Entry 5HB3 (X-ray diffraction, 2.65 A resolution); this record covers chains A and B.

[Chain A]
Name: Nucleoporin NIC96
Organism: Chaetomium thermophilum (strain DSM 1495 / CBS 144.50 / IMI 039719)
UniProt: G0S024 (NIC96_CHATD); residue numbers follow UniProt; this construct covers 391-1112
Amino-acid sequence (723 residues; numbered 390 to 1112; the number before each row is that of its first residue):
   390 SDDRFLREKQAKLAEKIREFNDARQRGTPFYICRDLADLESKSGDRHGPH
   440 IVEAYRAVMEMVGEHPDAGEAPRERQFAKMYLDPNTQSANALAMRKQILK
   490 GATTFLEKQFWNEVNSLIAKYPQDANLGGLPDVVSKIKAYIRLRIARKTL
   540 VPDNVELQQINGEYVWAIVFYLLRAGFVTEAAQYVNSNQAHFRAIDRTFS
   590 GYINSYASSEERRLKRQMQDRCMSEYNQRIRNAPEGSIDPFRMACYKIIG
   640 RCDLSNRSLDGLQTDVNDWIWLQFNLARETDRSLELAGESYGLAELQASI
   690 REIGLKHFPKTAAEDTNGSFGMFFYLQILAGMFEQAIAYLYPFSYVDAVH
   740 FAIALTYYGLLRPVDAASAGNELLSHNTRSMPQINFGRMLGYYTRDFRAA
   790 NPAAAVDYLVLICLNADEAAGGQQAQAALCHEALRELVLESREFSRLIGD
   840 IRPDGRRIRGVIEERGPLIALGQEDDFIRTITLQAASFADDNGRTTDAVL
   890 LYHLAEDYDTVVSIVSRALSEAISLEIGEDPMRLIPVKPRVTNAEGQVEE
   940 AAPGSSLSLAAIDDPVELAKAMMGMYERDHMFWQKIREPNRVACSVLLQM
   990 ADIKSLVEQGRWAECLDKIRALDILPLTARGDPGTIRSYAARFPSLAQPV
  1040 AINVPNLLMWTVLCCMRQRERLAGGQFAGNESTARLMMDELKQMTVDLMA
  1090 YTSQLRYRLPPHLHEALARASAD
Disordered / not traced: 390-391, 861-863, 1061-1074, 1112
Differences from the reference sequence: expression tag (390)

[Chain B]
Name: Nucleoporin NUP53
Organism: Chaetomium thermophilum (strain DSM 1495 / CBS 144.50 / IMI 039719)
UniProt: G0S156 (NUP53_CHATD); numbering as in UniProt (aligned over 31-84)
Amino-acid sequence (55 residues; row label = number of the first residue in the row):
    30 SQQDGSLRSRKANLETGAFGKSTRRTRSKAATPAKREDPTIAAADKIFSN
    80 WLASQ
Disordered / not traced: 30-66
Differences from the reference sequence: expression tag (30)

[Chain A / chain B interface]
Residue-residue contacts - 19 pairs, chain A then chain B:
  Ser-644(A) / Pro-68(B)
  Ser-644(A) / Thr-69(B)  hydrogen bond (backbone-backbone)
  Asn-645(A) / Pro-68(B)
  Asn-645(A) / Thr-69(B)
  Arg-646(A) / Thr-69(B)
  Val-655(A) / Phe-77(B)  hydrophobic
  Val-655(A) / Trp-80(B)
  Trp-658(A) / Ala-73(B)  hydrophobic
  Trp-658(A) / Ile-76(B)
  Trp-658(A) / Phe-77(B)  hydrophobic
  Ile-692(A) / Phe-77(B)  hydrophobic
  Lys-695(A) / Asp-74(B)
  His-696(A) / Asp-74(B)  salt bridge
  His-696(A) / Phe-77(B)
  His-696(A) / Ser-78(B)
  His-696(A) / Leu-81(B)
  Asn-706(A) / Gln-84(B)
  Met-711(A) / Trp-80(B)  hydrophobic
  Leu-715(A) / Phe-77(B)  hydrophobic
Interface residues without a listed pair, chain A (15 interface residues in all): His-439, Ser-647, Phe-697, Ser-708
Interface residues without a listed pair, chain B (11 interface residues in all): Ala-72
From the paper, about this interface:
  - interface residues, chain B: Asp-67(B)

[Summary]
15 residues of chain A face 11 of chain B across their interface; the contacts include 1 hydrogen bond and 1
salt bridge. Among the polar pairs are His-696(A)/Asp-74(B) and Ser-644(A)/Thr-69(B). From the paper: the
interface residue Asp-67(B).
Here chain A is Nucleoporin NIC96 and chain B is Nucleoporin NUP53, both from Chaetomium thermophilum (strain
DSM 1495 / CBS 144.50 / IMI 039719). Entry 5HB3 (Crystal structure of Chaetomium thermophilum Nic96 SOL-Nup53
complex) was determined by X-ray diffraction together with 5HAX and 5HB0 from the same study.
